7WG3 - chains C and K of the 12 polymer chains in the assembly; structure by X-ray diffraction, 2.19 A resolution.

Chain C:
Molecule: Light chain of D9 Fab
From: Mus musculus
Notes: antibody fragment or engineered binder
Sequence (213 residues; row label = number of the first residue in the row):
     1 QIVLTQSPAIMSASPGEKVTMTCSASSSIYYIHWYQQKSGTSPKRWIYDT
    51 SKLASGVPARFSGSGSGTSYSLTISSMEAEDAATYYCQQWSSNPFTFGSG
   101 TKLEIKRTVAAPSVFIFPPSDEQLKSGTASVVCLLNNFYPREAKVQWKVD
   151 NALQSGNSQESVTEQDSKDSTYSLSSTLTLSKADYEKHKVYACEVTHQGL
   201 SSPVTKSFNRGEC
Disulfide bonds: Cys23-Cys87, Cys133-Cys193
What the authors report for this chain:
  - mutagenesis - Q88A, Q89A, P94A: decreased binding to human IL-17RB

Chain K:
Molecule: IL17RB protein
From: Bos taurus
Notes: fragment: extracellular domain
Reference sequence: A3KN55 (A3KN55_BOVIN); residues 1-255 here correspond to UniProt positions 18-272 (UniProt number = residue number + 17)
Sequence (255 residues; row label = number of the first residue in the row):
     1 PEPTIQCGSEPGPSPEWMVRHTLTPGDLRDLRVETIKSNVDLEDSPILMN
    51 ISWILRADASIRLLKATKICVMGKSHFQSYSCIRCNYTQAFQTQTRPSGG
   101 KWTFSYVGFPVELNTVYFIGAHNIPNANMNEDGPSMAVNFTSPGCLDHVM
   151 KYKKKCIEAGSLWKPNITACKRSANTVEVNFTTSPLGDRYMALIQSTAVI
   201 GTSYVSEKELTRTSVVVHVTGESEGAVVQLTPYFHTCGNDCIRQRGTVVQ
   251 CPQTG
Disordered / not traced: 127-130
Disulfide bonds: Cys7-Cys85, Cys70-Cys82, Cys145-Cys156, Cys170-Cys251, Cys237-Cys241
Covalently attached groups: N-acetylglucosamine (NAG) linked to Asn50, Asn86, Asn139, Asn166, Asn180
What the authors report for this chain:
  - post-translational modification sites: Asn139

Interface between chain C and chain K:
Residue-residue contacts (23; chain C residue first):
  Ser28(C) with Arg56(K), hydrogen bond
  Ile29(C) with Arg56(K)
  Tyr30(C) with Asp27(K); Leu28(K), hydrophobic; Asp30(K); Arg56(K); Ser135(K)
  Tyr31(C) with Asp27(K); Arg29(K)
  His33(C) with Asp27(K), salt bridge
  Asp49(C) with Arg29(K), salt bridge
  Trp90(C) with Thr24(K); Pro25(K); Gly26(K), hydrogen bond (backbone-backbone); Asp27(K), hydrogen bond (backbone-backbone)
  Ser91(C) with Pro25(K); Asp27(K); Leu28(K)
  Ser92(C) with Pro25(K); Glu131(K)
  Asn93(C) with His21(K), hydrogen bond; Leu23(K), hydrogen bond (side chain-backbone); Pro25(K)

In short:
10 residues of chain C and 12 residues of chain K are in contact; the contacts include 5 hydrogen bonds and 2
salt bridges. Polar contacts include His33(C)-Asp27(K), Asp49(C)-Arg29(K) and Ser28(C)-Arg56(K). The paper
reports that Q88A, Q89A and P94A of chain C reduce binding to human IL-17RB; a modification site at Asn139(K).
Chain C is Light chain of D9 Fab (Mus musculus) and chain K is IL17RB protein (Bos taurus); the structure,
Structural basis of interleukin-17B receptor in complex with a neutralizing antibody D9 for guiding
humanization and ..., was determined by X-ray diffraction.
